Entry 8JVJ (electron microscopy, 3.44 A resolution); this record covers chains A and E of the 8 polymer chains in the assembly.

Chain A:
Molecule: Transient receptor potential cation channel subfamily V member 4,3C-GFP
Organism: Homo sapiens
UniProt: Q9HBA0 (TRPV4_HUMAN); residues 1-871 carry their UniProt numbers (871 of 1144 residues fall inside the UniProt entry; the rest is not from it)
Sequence (1144 residues; row label = number of the first residue in the row):
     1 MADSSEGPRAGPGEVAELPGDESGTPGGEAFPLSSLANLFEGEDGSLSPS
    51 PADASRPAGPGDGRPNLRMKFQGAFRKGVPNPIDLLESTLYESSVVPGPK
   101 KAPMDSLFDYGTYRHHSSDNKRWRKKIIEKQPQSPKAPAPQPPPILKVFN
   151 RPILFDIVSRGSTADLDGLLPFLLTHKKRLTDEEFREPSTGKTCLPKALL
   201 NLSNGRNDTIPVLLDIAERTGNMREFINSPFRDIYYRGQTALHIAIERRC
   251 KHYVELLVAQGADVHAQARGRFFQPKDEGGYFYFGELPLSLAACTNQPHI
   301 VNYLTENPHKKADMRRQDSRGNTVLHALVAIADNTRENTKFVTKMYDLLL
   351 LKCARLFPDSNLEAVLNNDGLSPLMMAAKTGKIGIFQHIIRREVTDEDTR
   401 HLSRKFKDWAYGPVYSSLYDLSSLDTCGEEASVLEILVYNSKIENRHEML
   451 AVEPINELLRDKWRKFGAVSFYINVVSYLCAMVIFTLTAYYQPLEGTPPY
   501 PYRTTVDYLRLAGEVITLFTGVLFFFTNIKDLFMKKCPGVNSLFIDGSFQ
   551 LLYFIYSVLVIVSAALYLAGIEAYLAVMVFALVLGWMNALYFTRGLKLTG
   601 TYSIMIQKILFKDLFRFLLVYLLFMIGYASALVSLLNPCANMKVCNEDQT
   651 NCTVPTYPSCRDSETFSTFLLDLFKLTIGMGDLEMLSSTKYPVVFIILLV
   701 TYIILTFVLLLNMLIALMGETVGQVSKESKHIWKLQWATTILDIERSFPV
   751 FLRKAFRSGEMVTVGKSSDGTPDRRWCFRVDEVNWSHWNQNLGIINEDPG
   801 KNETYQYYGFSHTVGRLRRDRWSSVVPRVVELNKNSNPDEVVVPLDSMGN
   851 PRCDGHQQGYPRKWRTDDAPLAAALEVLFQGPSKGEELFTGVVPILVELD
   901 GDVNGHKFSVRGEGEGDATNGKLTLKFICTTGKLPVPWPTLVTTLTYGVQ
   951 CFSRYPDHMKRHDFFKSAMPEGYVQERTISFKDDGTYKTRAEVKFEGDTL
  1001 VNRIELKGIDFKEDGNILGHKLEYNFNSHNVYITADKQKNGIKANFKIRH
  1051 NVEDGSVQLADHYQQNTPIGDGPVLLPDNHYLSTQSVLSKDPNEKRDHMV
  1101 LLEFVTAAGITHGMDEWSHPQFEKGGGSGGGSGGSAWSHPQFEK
Disordered / not traced: 1-145, 639-661, 789-1144
Curated features (UniProtKB/Swiss-Prot):
  - region: His-812 to Glu-831 (Interaction with calmodulin and ITPR3)
  - motif: Gly-679 to Asp-682 (Selectivity filter)
  - binding site (ATP): Lys-192, Lys-197, Asn-201, Tyr-236 to Gln-239, Arg-248
  - binding site (a 1,2-diacyl-sn-glycero-3-phospho-(1D-myo-inositol-4,5-bisphosphate)): Arg-249 to Lys-251, Asn-296 to His-299, Lys-344
  - binding site (Ca(2+)): Asp-682
  - modified residue: Tyr-110 (Phosphotyrosine), Tyr-253 (Phosphotyrosine), Tyr-805 (Phosphotyrosine), Ser-824 (Phosphoserine)
Residues lining bound ligands: F9M ([6-[[4-(2,4-dimethyl-1,3-thiazol-5-yl)-1,3-thiazol-2-yl]amino]pyridin-3-yl]-[(1S,5R)-3-[5-(trifluoromethyl)pyrimidin-2-yl]-3,8-diazabicyclo[3.2.1]octan-8-yl]methanone): Arg-464, Lys-465, Phe-466, Val-469, Ser-470, Ile-473, Asn-474, Thr-527, Asp-546, Tyr-591, Asp-743, Ile-744, Ser-747, Phe-748, Phe-756
Reported in the primary citation:
  - mutagenesis - V469A, S470A, I744A (27-fold): decreased binding to F9M

Chain E:
Molecule: Transforming protein RhoA
Organism: Homo sapiens
Notes: EC 3.6.5.2
UniProt: P61586 (RHOA_HUMAN); residues 1-193 here = UniProt positions 1-193
Sequence (193 residues; numbered 1 to 193; the number before each row is that of its first residue):
     1 MAAIRKKLVIVGDGACGKTCLLIVFSKDQFPEVYVPTVFENYVADIEVDG
    51 KQVELALWDTAGQEDYDRLRPLSYPDTDVILMCFSIDSPDSLENIPEKWT
   101 PEVKHFCPNVPIILVGNKKDLRNDEHTRRELAKMKQEPVKPEEGRDMANR
   151 IGAFGYMECSAKTKDGVREVFEMATRAALQARRGKKKSGCLVL
Disordered / not traced: 183-193
Curated features (UniProtKB/Swiss-Prot):
  - region: Ala-61 to Asp-78 (Switch II region)
  - motif: Tyr-34 to Tyr-42 (Effector region)
  - binding site (GTP): Gly-12 to Thr-19, Phe-30 to Thr-37, Asp-59 to Gln-63, Asn-117 to Asp-120, Ser-160 to Lys-162
  - site: Gly-189, Cys-190 (Microbial infection: Cleavage)
  - modified residue: Tyr-34 (Microbial infection: O-AMP-tyrosine), Thr-37 (Microbial infection: O-AMP-threonine), Asn-41 (Microbial infection: ADP-ribosylasparagine), Gln-63 (5-glutamyl serotonin), Ser-188 (Phosphoserine), Cys-190 (Cysteine methyl ester)
  - lipidation: Lys-185 (Microbial infection: N6-stearoyl lysine), Lys-186 (Microbial infection: N6-stearoyl lysine), Lys-187 (Microbial infection: N6-stearoyl lysine), Cys-190 (S-geranylgeranyl cysteine)
  - glycosylation: Tyr-34 (Microbial infection: O-linked (GlcNAc) tyrosine), Thr-37 (Microbial infection: O-alpha-linked (GlcNAc) threonine)
  - cross-link: Lys-135 (Glycyl lysine isopeptide (Lys-Gly) (interchain with G-Cter in ubiquitin))
  - natural variant: Glu-47 (E47K: In EDFAOB), Pro-71 (P71S: In EDFAOB)
  - mutagenesis: Gly-14 (G14V: Increased Rho protein signal transduction. Constitutively active), Thr-19 (T19N: Decreased Rho protein signal transduction. Decreased substrate adhesion-dependent cell spreading. Decreased stress fibers assembly. Decreased cytoplasmic microtubule organization), Tyr-34 (Y34A: Abolishes interaction with DGKQ; Y34F: Abolishes AMPylation by Haemophilus IbpA), Thr-37 (T37A: Abolished monoglucosylation by C.difficile toxin TcdA. Abolished O-GlcNAcylation by C.novyi toxin TcdA), Gln-63 (Q63L: Causes constitutive activation), Lys-135 (K135R: Reduced FBXL19-mediated ubiquitination and subsequent degradation), Lys-185 to Lys-187 (In 3KR mutant; abolished stearoylation in response to S.flexneri infection), Leu-193 (L193M: Converts geranyl-geranylation to farnesylation; does not prevent the cleavage by yopT)

Chain A / chain E interface:
Pairs across the interface (24):
  Arg-179(A) / Tyr-34(E)
  Glu-183(A) / Glu-64(E)
  Glu-183(A) / Asp-65(E)
  Glu-183(A) / Tyr-66(E)
  Arg-224(A) / Phe-39(E)
  Arg-224(A) / Glu-40(E)  hydrogen bond (side chain-backbone)
  Arg-224(A) / Asn-41(E)  hydrogen bond (side chain-backbone)
  Glu-225(A) / Glu-40(E)
  Glu-225(A) / Asn-41(E)
  Asn-228(A) / Asn-41(E)  hydrogen bond (backbone-side chain)
  Pro-230(A) / Asn-41(E)
  Arg-232(A) / Leu-69(E)
  Arg-232(A) / Leu-72(E)
  Arg-237(A) / Asp-76(E)  salt bridge
  Asp-263(A) / Arg-5(E)  salt bridge
  His-265(A) / Arg-5(E)
  His-265(A) / Glu-54(E)  salt bridge
  Gln-267(A) / Arg-5(E)
  Arg-269(A) / Asp-76(E)  salt bridge
  Asp-313(A) / Ala-2(E)
  Arg-315(A) / Met-1(E)  hydrogen bond (side chain-backbone)
  Arg-315(A) / Ala-2(E)
  Arg-316(A) / Ala-3(E)  hydrogen bond (side chain-backbone)
  Arg-316(A) / Glu-54(E)  salt bridge
Other interface residues (no listed pair), chain A (16 interface residues in all): Ala-266
Other interface residues (no listed pair), chain E (18 interface residues in all): Tyr-42, Trp-58, Pro-75
The authors on this interface:
  - pairs named by the authors: Asn-228(A)/Asn-41(E) (backbone contact), Arg-237(A)/Asp-76(E) (salt bridge), Arg-269(A)/Asp-76(E) (salt bridge)
  - interface residues, chain A: His-265(A), Asp-313(A), Arg-315(A), Arg-316(A)
  - interface residues, chain E: Ala-2(E), Arg-5(E), Tyr-42(E), Glu-54(E)

Summary:
Chain A and chain E form an interface of 16 and 18 residues respectively; the contacts include 5 hydrogen
bonds and 5 salt bridges. Polar contacts include Arg-237(A)/Asp-76(E), Asp-263(A)/Arg-5(E) and
His-265(A)/Glu-54(E). The paper describes a backbone contact between Asn-228(A) and Asn-41(E); salt bridges
between Arg-237(A) and Asp-76(E) and Arg-269(A) and Asp-76(E). From the paper: V469A, S470A and I744A of chain
A reduce binding to F9M; interface residues His-265(A), Asp-313(A) and Ala-2(E) among others.
Chain A is Transient receptor potential cation channel subfamily V member 4,3C-GFP and chain E is Transforming
protein RhoA, both from Homo sapiens; the structure, Structure of human TRPV4 with antagonist A2 and RhoA, was
determined by electron microscopy, deposited together with 8JU5, 8JU6 and 8JVI.
